PDB entry 6F63 | X-ray diffraction, 2.15 A resolution | chains C and D of the 4 polymer chains in the assembly

== Chain C (and D) ==
Molecule: Synaptonemal complex protein 1
Organism: Homo sapiens
Notes: chain D of this document is another copy of the same molecule, construct and numbering; everything in this record applies to it too
Reference sequence: Q15431 (SYCP1_HUMAN); numbering as in UniProt (aligned over 676-770)
Chain sequence (98 residues; row label = number of the first residue in the row):
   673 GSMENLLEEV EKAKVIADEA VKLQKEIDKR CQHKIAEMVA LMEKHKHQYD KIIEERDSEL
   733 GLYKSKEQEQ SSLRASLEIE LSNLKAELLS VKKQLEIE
Not modelled in the structure: 673, 770 (chain D: 768-770)
Differences from the reference sequence: expression tag (673-675)
UniProt features mapped onto this chain:
  - motif: Leu679 to Val682 (Nuclear localization signal)
  - mutagenesis: Leu679 (L679A: Impairs pH-induced C-terminal tetrameric self-assembly; when associated with A-688), Ile688 (I688A: Impairs pH-induced C-terminal tetrameric self-assembly; when associated with A-679), His717 (H717E: Impairs pH-induced C-terminal tetrameric self-assembly; H717W: Enables C-terminal tetrameric self-assembly at pH 8.0; when associated with F-721), Tyr721 (Y721F: Enables C-terminal tetrameric self-assembly at pH 8.0; when associated with W-717)
What the authors report for this chain:
  - self-association interface (contacts with another copy of this molecule): Gln720
  - mutagenesis - H717W/Y721F: increased binding to pH 8.0

== Interface between chain C and chain D ==
Residue-residue contacts (59; chain C residue first):
  Met675(C) with Leu760(D); Lys764(D)
  Leu679(C) with Lys757(D); Leu760(D), hydrophobic; Leu761(D), hydrophobic; Lys764(D)
  Val682(C) with Leu753(D); Lys757(D); Leu760(D), hydrophobic
  Glu683(C) with Lys757(D), salt bridge
  Lys686(C) with Leu753(D); Lys757(D)
  Val693(C) with Arg746(D)
  Gln696(C) with Arg746(D)
  Lys697(C) with Arg746(D)
  Asp700(C) with Arg746(D), salt bridge
  Gln704(C) with Tyr735(D)
  Ile707(C) with Arg728(D)
  Ala708(C) with Arg728(D)
  Val711(C) with Arg728(D)
  Met714(C) with Tyr721(D), hydrophobic; Ile724(D), hydrophobic
  Glu715(C) with Ile725(D)
  His717(C) with Tyr721(D)
  Lys718(C) with Lys718(D); Asp722(D), salt bridge
  Tyr721(C) with Met714(D); Tyr721(D), hydrophobic
  Asp722(C) with Lys718(D), salt bridge
  Ile725(C) with Glu715(D); Lys718(D)
  Arg728(C) with Gln704(D); Ile707(D); Val711(D)
  Tyr735(C) with Asp700(D), hydrogen bond; Lys701(D), hydrogen bond; Gln704(D)
  Glu739(C) with Asp700(D)
  Gln742(C) with Gln696(D), hydrogen bond
  Arg746(C) with Val693(D); Gln696(D), hydrogen bond; Lys697(D)
  Leu749(C) with Ala689(D), hydrophobic
  Glu750(C) with Val693(D)
  Leu753(C) with Val682(D); Ala685(D); Lys686(D); Ala689(D), hydrophobic
  Ser754(C) with Lys686(D), hydrogen bond
  Lys757(C) with Val682(D); Glu683(D), salt bridge
  Leu760(C) with Met675(D); Leu678(D), hydrophobic; Leu679(D), hydrophobic; Val682(D), hydrophobic
  Val763(C) with Met675(D), hydrophobic
  Lys764(C) with Met675(D); Leu679(D)
  Leu767(C) with Met675(D), hydrophobic
Also at the interface, not in a pair above, chain C (41 interface residues in all): Leu678, Ala685, Ala689, Ile724, Leu732, Leu756, Leu761
Also at the interface, not in a pair above, chain D (35 interface residues in all): His717, Leu749, Leu756, Val763

== In short ==
Chain C and chain D form an interface of 41 and 35 residues respectively, with 5 hydrogen bonds and 5 salt
bridges. Polar pairs include Glu683(C)-Lys757(D), Asp700(C)-Arg746(D) and Lys718(C)-Asp722(D). UniProt lists 4
mutagenesis sites on chain C. From the paper: H717W/Y721F of chain C increase binding to pH 8.0; a
self-association interface involving Gln720(C).
Both chains are Synaptonemal complex protein 1 (Homo sapiens). Entry 6F63 (Crystal structure of the SYCP1
C-terminal back-to-back assembly) was determined by X-ray diffraction together with 6F5X, 6F62 and 6F64 from
the same study.
